3HNC - chains A and B; structure by X-ray diffraction, 2.41 A resolution.

# Chain A (and B)
Name: Ribonucleoside-diphosphate reductase large subunit
Source organism: Homo sapiens
Notes: EC 1.17.4.1; chain B of this document is another copy of the same molecule, construct and numbering; everything in this record applies to it too
UniProt: P23921 (RIR1_HUMAN); numbering as in UniProt (aligned over 1-792)
Chain sequence (792 residues; numbered 1 to 792; the number before each row is that of its first residue):
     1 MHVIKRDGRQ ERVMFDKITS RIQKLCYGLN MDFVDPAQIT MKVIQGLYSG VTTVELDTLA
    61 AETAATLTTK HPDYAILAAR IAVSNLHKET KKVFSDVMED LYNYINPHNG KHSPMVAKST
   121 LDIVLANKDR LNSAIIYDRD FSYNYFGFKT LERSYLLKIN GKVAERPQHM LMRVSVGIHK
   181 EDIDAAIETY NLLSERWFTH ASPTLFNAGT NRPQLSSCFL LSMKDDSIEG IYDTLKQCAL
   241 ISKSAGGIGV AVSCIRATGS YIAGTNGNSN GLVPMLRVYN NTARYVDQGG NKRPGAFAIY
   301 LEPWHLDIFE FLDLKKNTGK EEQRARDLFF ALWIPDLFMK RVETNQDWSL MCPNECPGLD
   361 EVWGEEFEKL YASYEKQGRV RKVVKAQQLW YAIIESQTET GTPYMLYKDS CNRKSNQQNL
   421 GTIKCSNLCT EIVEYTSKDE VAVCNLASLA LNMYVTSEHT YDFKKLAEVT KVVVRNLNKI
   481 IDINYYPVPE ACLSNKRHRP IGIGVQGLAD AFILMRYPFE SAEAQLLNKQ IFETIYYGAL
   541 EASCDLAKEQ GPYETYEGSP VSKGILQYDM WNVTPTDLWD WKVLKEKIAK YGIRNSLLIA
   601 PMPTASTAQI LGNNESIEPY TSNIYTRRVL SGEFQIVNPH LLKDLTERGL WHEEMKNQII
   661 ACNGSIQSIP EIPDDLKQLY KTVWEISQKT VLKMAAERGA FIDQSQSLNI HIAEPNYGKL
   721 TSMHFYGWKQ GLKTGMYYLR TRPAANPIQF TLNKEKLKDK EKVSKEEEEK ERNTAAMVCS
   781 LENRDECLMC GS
Not modelled in the structure: 1-13, 289-294, 317-325, 743-792 (chain B: 292-293, 630-631, 743-792)
Residues lining bound ligands:
  - dTTP (TTP), molecule 1: D226, S227, I228, I231, I255, R256, Y261, I262, A263, G264, T265, S269, N270
  - dTTP (TTP), molecule 2: K243, Y285, V286, D287, Q288
Curated features (UniProtKB/Swiss-Prot):
  - active site: N427 (Proton acceptor), C429 (Cysteine radical intermediate), E431 (Proton acceptor)
  - binding site (ATP): K5, R6, E11 to K17, T53, D57
  - binding site (GDP): S202, S217, N427, E431, T604 to T607
  - binding site (dTTP): D226 to I228, K243, R256, A263, G264
  - site: C218 (Important for hydrogen atom transfer), C444 (Important for hydrogen atom transfer), Y737 (Important for electron transfer), Y738 (Important for electron transfer), C787 (Interacts with thioredoxin/glutaredoxin), C790 (Interacts with thioredoxin/glutaredoxin)
  - modified residue: K17 (N6-acetyllysine), K376 (N6-acetyllysine), T751 (Phosphothreonine)
  - natural variant: R381 (R381C: In PEOB6; uncertain significance; R381H: In PEOB6; uncertain significance), N427 (N427K: Found at heterozygosity in a patient with features of progressive external ophthalmoplegia with mitochondrial DNA deletions; uncertain significance)
  - mutagenesis: D57 (D57N: Severely decreases interaction with AHCYL1 in the presence of dATP)

# Interface between chain A and chain B
Contacting residue pairs (49; chain A residue first):
  I228(A) - A239(B)  hydrophobic
  I228(A) - K243(B)
  E229(A) - K236(B)  salt bridge
  I231(A) - Y285(B)
  Y232(A) - L235(B)  hydrophobic
  Y232(A) - K236(B)
  Y232(A) - A239(B)  hydrophobic
  Y232(A) - T282(B)  hydrogen bond
  Y232(A) - Y285(B)
  D233(A) - K236(B)  salt bridge
  L235(A) - Y232(B)  hydrophobic
  L235(A) - L235(B)  hydrophobic
  K236(A) - E229(B)
  K236(A) - Y232(B)
  K236(A) - D233(B)  salt bridge
  A239(A) - I228(B)  hydrophobic
  A239(A) - Y232(B)  hydrophobic
  K243(A) - I228(B)
  K243(A) - T265(B)
  T265(A) - K243(B)
  T265(A) - Q288(B)  hydrogen bond (side chain-backbone)
  G267(A) - Q288(B)
  G267(A) - G289(B)
  N268(A) - G289(B)  hydrogen bond (backbone-backbone)
  N268(A) - G290(B)  hydrogen bond (backbone-backbone)
  N270(A) - Y285(B)  hydrogen bond (side chain-backbone)
  N270(A) - D287(B)  hydrogen bond
  N270(A) - G290(B)  hydrogen bond (side chain-backbone)
  P274(A) - Y285(B)
  M275(A) - Y285(B)
  R277(A) - R277(B)
  R277(A) - N281(B)
  R277(A) - R284(B)
  V278(A) - N281(B)
  V278(A) - T282(B)
  N281(A) - R277(B)
  N281(A) - V278(B)
  N281(A) - N281(B)  hydrogen bond
  T282(A) - Y232(B)  hydrogen bond
  Y285(A) - I228(B)  hydrophobic
  Y285(A) - I231(B)
  Y285(A) - Y232(B)
  Y285(A) - N270(B)  hydrogen bond (backbone-side chain)
  Y285(A) - P274(B)  hydrophobic
  Y285(A) - M275(B)
  D287(A) - N270(B)  hydrogen bond
  Q288(A) - T265(B)
  Q288(A) - G267(B)
  Q288(A) - N268(B)  hydrogen bond (side chain-backbone)
Interface residues without a listed pair, chain A (26 interface residues in all): L240, I262, G271, V286
Interface residues without a listed pair, chain B (29 interface residues in all): L240, I262, G271, V286

# Overview
26 residues of chain A and 29 residues of chain B are in contact; the contacts include 12 hydrogen bonds and 3
salt bridges. Polar pairs include E229(A)-K236(B), D233(A)-K236(B) and Y232(A)-T282(B). Chain A binds dTTP.
Both chains are Ribonucleoside-diphosphate reductase large subunit (Homo sapiens). Entry 3HNC (Crystal
structure of human ribonucleotide reductase 1 bound to the effector TTP) was determined by X-ray diffraction
(same publication as 3HNE, 3HNF, 3PAW and 2WGH).
